8BP8 - chains j and l of the 31 polymer chains in the assembly; structure by electron microscopy, 2.70 A resolution.

== Chain j (and l) ==
Name: Intermediate capsid protein VP6
From: Rotavirus A
Notes: chain l of this document is another copy of the same molecule, construct and numbering; everything in this record applies to it too
Reference sequence: A2T3S6 (A2T3S6_9VIRU); numbering as in UniProt (aligned over 1-397)
Amino-acid sequence (397 residues; row label = number of the first residue in the row):
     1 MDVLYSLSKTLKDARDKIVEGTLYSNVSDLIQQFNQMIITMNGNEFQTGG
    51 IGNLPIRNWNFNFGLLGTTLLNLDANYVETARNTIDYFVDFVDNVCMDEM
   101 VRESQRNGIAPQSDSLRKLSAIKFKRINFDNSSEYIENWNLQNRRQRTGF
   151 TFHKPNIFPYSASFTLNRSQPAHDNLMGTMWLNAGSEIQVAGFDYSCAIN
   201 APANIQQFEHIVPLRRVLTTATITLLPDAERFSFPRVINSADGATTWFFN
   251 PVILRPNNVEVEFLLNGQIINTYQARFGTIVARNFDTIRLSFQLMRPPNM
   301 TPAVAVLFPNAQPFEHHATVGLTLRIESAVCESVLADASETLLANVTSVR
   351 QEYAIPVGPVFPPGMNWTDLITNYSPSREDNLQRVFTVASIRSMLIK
Bound ions: Zn2+: His-153 (shared with 1 residue of chain k; His-153(l) of chain l)

== How chain j and chain l interact ==
Residue-residue contacts - 92 pairs, chain j then chain l:
  Asp-29(j) / Ser-25(l)
  Asp-29(j) / Asn-26(l)
  Gln-32(j) / Leu-23(l)
  Gln-32(j) / Ser-25(l)
  Gln-33(j) / Leu-23(l)
  Gln-33(j) / Asn-26(l)  hydrogen bond
  Gln-36(j) / Leu-23(l)
  Gln-36(j) / Asn-72(l)
  Lys-125(j) / Glu-20(l)  hydrogen bond (side chain-backbone)
  Lys-125(j) / Gly-21(l)
  Arg-126(j) / Gly-21(l)
  Arg-126(j) / Asn-72(l)  hydrogen bond
  Asn-128(j) / Val-19(l)
  Asn-128(j) / Glu-20(l)  hydrogen bond (side chain-backbone)
  Asn-128(j) / Thr-22(l)
  Phe-129(j) / Lys-17(l)
  Phe-129(j) / Val-19(l)
  Phe-129(j) / Thr-22(l)
  Phe-129(j) / Asn-26(l)
  Asp-130(j) / Asp-16(l)
  Asp-130(j) / Lys-17(l)
  Asn-131(j) / Asp-16(l)  hydrogen bond (backbone-backbone)
  Asn-131(j) / Val-19(l)
  Ser-132(j) / Asp-16(l)
  Ser-132(j) / Lys-17(l)
  Glu-137(j) / Lys-12(l)  salt bridge
  Glu-137(j) / Asp-16(l)
  Asn-138(j) / Lys-397(l)
  Leu-141(j) / Lys-397(l)
  Arg-144(j) / Arg-82(l)
  Arg-147(j) / Lys-397(l)
  Thr-148(j) / Lys-397(l)
  Gly-149(j) / Lys-397(l)
  Thr-151(j) / Thr-341(l)
  His-153(j) / His-153(l)  hydrogen bond
  His-153(j) / Ala-338(l)  hydrogen bond (side chain-backbone)
  Thr-220(j) / Ala-344(l)
  Thr-220(j) / Asn-345(l)
  Thr-220(j) / Ser-348(l)
  Thr-222(j) / Ala-344(l)
  Leu-226(j) / Arg-231(l)
  Pro-227(j) / Tyr-160(l)
  Pro-227(j) / Arg-231(l)
  Asp-228(j) / Arg-231(l)  salt bridge
  Asp-228(j) / Arg-236(l)  salt bridge
  Glu-230(j) / Arg-231(l)  salt bridge
  Glu-230(j) / Phe-234(l)
  Ser-233(j) / Phe-234(l)
  Val-252(j) / Pro-235(l)
  Val-252(j) / Val-237(l)  hydrophobic
  Val-252(j) / Phe-248(l)  hydrophobic
  Ile-253(j) / Phe-234(l)  hydrophobic
  Ile-253(j) / Pro-235(l)  hydrogen bond (backbone-backbone)
  Ile-253(j) / Arg-236(l)
  Ile-253(j) / Val-237(l)  hydrogen bond (backbone-backbone)
  Leu-254(j) / Val-237(l)  hydrophobic
  Asn-271(j) / Gln-351(l)  hydrogen bond
  Tyr-273(j) / Gln-351(l)  hydrogen bond
  Arg-276(j) / Asn-366(l)  hydrogen bond
  Phe-277(j) / Tyr-160(l)
  Phe-277(j) / Thr-368(l)
  Thr-279(j) / Asn-156(l)  hydrogen bond
  Val-281(j) / Ala-344(l)  hydrophobic
  Val-281(j) / Thr-347(l)
  Val-281(j) / Ser-348(l)
  Arg-283(j) / Ser-348(l)
  Arg-283(j) / Gln-351(l)
  Arg-283(j) / Glu-352(l)
  Pro-297(j) / Thr-246(l)
  Asn-299(j) / Ala-244(l)
  Asn-299(j) / Thr-245(l)
  Asn-299(j) / Thr-246(l)  hydrogen bond (backbone-side chain)
  Met-300(j) / Thr-245(l)  hydrogen bond (backbone-side chain)
  Met-300(j) / Thr-246(l)
  Thr-301(j) / Pro-171(l)
  Thr-301(j) / Ala-172(l)
  Thr-301(j) / Thr-245(l)  hydrogen bond (backbone-side chain)
  Thr-301(j) / Thr-246(l)  hydrogen bond (side chain-backbone)
  Thr-301(j) / Trp-247(l)
  Ala-303(j) / Phe-248(l)  hydrophobic
  Val-304(j) / Val-237(l)  hydrophobic
  Val-304(j) / Thr-246(l)
  Val-304(j) / Trp-247(l)
  Val-304(j) / Phe-248(l)
  Leu-307(j) / Phe-248(l)  hydrophobic
  Arg-325(j) / Lys-154(l)
  Glu-327(j) / Lys-154(l)  salt bridge
  Glu-327(j) / Ala-338(l)
  Ser-328(j) / Ala-338(l)
  Ser-328(j) / Ser-339(l)
  Ser-328(j) / Thr-341(l)
  Val-330(j) / Lys-397(l)
Interface residues without a listed pair, chain j (55 interface residues in all): Lys-154, Ala-221, Pro-251, Arg-255, Gly-278, Pro-302, Phe-308
Interface residues without a listed pair, chain l (48 interface residues in all): His-173, Leu-182, Ala-184, Glu-230, Asn-239, Glu-340, Leu-343, Trp-367

== Overview ==
The interface between chain j and chain l involves 55 residues on one side and 48 on the other, with 17
hydrogen bonds and 5 salt bridges. Polar contacts include Glu-137(j)/Lys-12(l), Asp-228(j)/Arg-231(l) and
Asp-228(j)/Arg-236(l).
Chain j and chain l are both Intermediate capsid protein VP6 (Rotavirus A); the structure, SPA of Trypsin
untreated Rotavirus TLP spike, was determined by electron microscopy, deposited together with 8CO6 and 8COA.
